PDB entry 8CGU | electron microscopy, 1.89 A resolution | chains A and D of the 14 polymer chains in the assembly

# Chain A
Molecule: 16S rRNA
Organism: Escherichia coli BW25113
Sequence (1540 nucleotides; each row starts with the number of its first residue):
     1 AAAUUGAAGA GUUUGAUCAU GGCUCAGAUU GAACGCUGGC GGCAGGCCUA ACACAUGCAA
    61 GUCGAACGGU AACAGGAAGA AGCUUGCUUC UUUGCUGACG AGUGGCGGAC GGGUGAGUAA
   121 UGUCUGGGAA ACUGCCUGAU GGAGGGGGAU AACUACUGGA AACGGUAGCU AAUACCGCAU
   181 AACGUCGCAA GACCAAAGAG GGGGACCUUC GGGCCUCUUG CCAUCGGAUG UGCCCAGAUG
   241 GGAUUAGCUA GUAGGUGGGG UAACGGCUCA CCUAGGCGAC GAUCCCUAGC UGGUCUGAGA
   301 GGAUGACCAG CCACACUGGA ACUGAGACAC GGUCCAGACU CCUACGGGAG GCAGCAGUGG
   361 GGAAUAUUGC ACAAUGGGCG CAAGCCUGAU GCAGCCAUGC CGCGUGUAUG AAGAAGCCCU
   421 UCGGGUUGUA AAGUACUUUC AGCGGGGAGG AAGGGAGUAA AGUUAAUACC UUUGCUCAUU
   481 GACGUUACCC GCAGAAGAAG CACCGGCUAA CUCCGUGCCA GCAGCCXCGG UAAUACGGAG
   541 GGUGCAAGCG UUAAUCGGAA UUACUGGGCG UAAAGCGCAC GCAGGCGGUU UGUUAAGUCA
   601 GAUGUGAAAU CCCCGGGCUC AACCUGGGAA CUGCAUCUGA UACUGGCAAG CUUGAGUCUC
   661 GUAGAGGGGG GUAGAAUUCC AGGUGUAGCG GUGAAAUGCG UAGAGAUCUG GAGGAAUACC
   721 GGUGGCGAAG GCGGCCCCCU GGACGAAGAC UGACGCUCAG GUGCGAAAGC GUGGGGAGCA
   781 AACAGGAUUA GAUACCCUGG UAGUCCACGC CGUAAACGAU GUCGACUUGG AGGUUGUGCC
   841 CUUGAGGCGU GGCUUCCGGA GCUAACGCGU UAAGUCGACC GCCUGGGGAG UACGGCCGCA
   901 AGGUUAAAAC UCAAAUGAAU UGACGGGGGC CCGCACAAGC GGUGGAGCAU GUGGUUUAAU
   961 UCGAUGXAAC GCGAAGAACC UUACCUGGUC UUGACAUCCA CGGAAGUUUU CAGAGAUGAG
  1021 AAUGUGCCUU CGGGAACCGU GAGACAGGUG CUGCAUGGCU GUCGUCAGCU CGUGUUGUGA
  1081 AAUGUUGGGU UAAGUCCCGC AACGAGCGCA ACCCUUAUCC UUUGUUGCCA GCGGUCCGGC
  1141 CGGGAACUCA AAGGAGACUG CCAGUGAUAA ACUGGAGGAA GGUGGGGAUG ACGUCAAGUC
  1201 AUCAUGGCCC UUACGACCAG GGCUACACAC GUGCUACAAU GGCGCAUACA AAGAGAAGCG
  1261 ACCUCGCGAG AGCAAGCGGA CCUCAUAAAG UGCGUCGUAG UCCGGAUUGG AGUCUGCAAC
  1321 UCGACUCCAU GAAGUCGGAA UCGCUAGUAA UCGUGGAUCA GAAUGCCACG GUGAAUACGU
  1381 UCCCGGGCCU UGUACACACC GCCCGUXACA CCAUGGGAGU GGGUUGCAAA AGAAGUAGGU
  1441 AGCUUAACCU UCGGGAGGGC GCUUACCACU UUGUGAUUCA UGACUGGGGU GAAGUCGUAA
  1501 CAAGGUAACC GUAGGGGAAC CUGCGGUUGG AUCACCUCCU
Not modelled in the structure: 79-91, 205-213, 841-845, 930-1389, 1535-1540
Modified positions: PSU (pseudouridine-5'-monophosphate) at position 516, G7M (N7-methyl-guanosine-5'-monophosphate) at position 527, 2MG (2N-methylguanosine-5'-monophosphate) at position 966, 5MC (5-methylcytidine-5'-monophosphate) at position 967, 2MG (2N-methylguanosine-5'-monophosphate) at position 1207, 4OC (4n,o2'-methylcytidine-5'-monophosphate) at position 1402, 5MC (5-methylcytidine-5'-monophosphate) at position 1407, UR3 (3-methyluridine-5'-monophoshate) at position 1498, 2MG (2N-methylguanosine-5'-monophosphate) at position 1516, MA6 (6N-dimethyladenosine-5'-monophoshate) at position 1518, MA6 (6N-dimethyladenosine-5'-monophoshate) at position 1519
Metal / ion sites: K+ site 1: U5 (shared with Ala-79(D), Ala-80(D), Leu-82(D), Gly-84(D) of chain D); K+ site 2: G11, U12, G21, G22; Mg2+ site 1 near G21 (its only coordinating residue here); Mg2+ site 2: C48, G115; Mg2+ site 3: A59, U387; K+ site 3: G61, U62, G104, G105; Mg2+ site 4 near G100 (its only coordinating residue here); K+ site 4: G107, G324, G326; K+ site 5: G107, G108, G326; Mg2+ site 5: A109, G331; K+ site 6: C110, G111; Mg2+ site 6 near G111 (its only coordinating residue here); 17 more K+ sites not listed; 34 more Mg2+ sites not listed
Ligand contacts:
  - gentamicin c1a (LLL; (2R,3R,4R,5R)-2-((1S,2S,3R,4S,6R)-4,6-diamino-3-((2R,3R,6S)-3-amino-6-(aminomethyl)-tetrahydro-2H-pyran-2-yloxy)-2-hydr oxycyclohexyloxy)-5-methyl-4-(methylamino)-tetrahydro-2H-pyran-3,5-diol), molecule 1: G615, G616, G617, C620, A621, A622
  - gentamicin c1a (LLL), molecule 2: A665, G666, G667, G668, G669, G670, C735, C736, C737
  - gentamicin c1a (LLL), molecule 3: A831, G832, G833, U834, U835, G836, U837, G838, C848, G849, U850, G851, G852, C853
  - gentamicin c1a (LLL), molecule 4: C1404, G1405, U1406, 5MC_1407, A1408, C1409, G1491, A1492, A1493, G1494, U1495, C1496

# Chain D
Protein: Small ribosomal subunit protein uS4
Organism: Escherichia coli BW25113
UniProt: P0A7V8 (RS4_ECOLI); numbering as in UniProt (aligned over 1-206)
Sequence (206 residues; numbered 1 to 206; the number before each row is that of its first residue):
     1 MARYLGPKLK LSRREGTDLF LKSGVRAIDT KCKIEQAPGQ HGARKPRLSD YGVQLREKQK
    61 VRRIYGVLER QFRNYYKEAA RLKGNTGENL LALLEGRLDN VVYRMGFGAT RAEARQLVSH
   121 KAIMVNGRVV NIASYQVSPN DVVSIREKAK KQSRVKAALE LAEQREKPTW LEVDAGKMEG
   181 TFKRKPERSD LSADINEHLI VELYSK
Not modelled in the structure: 1
Metal / ion sites: K+: Ala-79, Ala-80, Leu-82, Gly-84, Thr-86 (shared with U5(A) of chain A)
Ligand contacts: gentamicin c1a (LLL; (2R,3R,4R,5R)-2-((1S,2S,3R,4S,6R)-4,6-diamino-3-((2R,3R,6S)-3-amino-6-(aminomethyl)-tetrahydro-2H-pyran-2-yloxy)-2-hydr oxycyclohexyloxy)-5-methyl-4-(methylamino)-tetrahydro-2H-pyran-3,5-diol): Glu-78, Tyr-135, Gln-136

# Chain A / chain D interface
Pairs across the interface - 131 pairs, chain A then chain D:
  A2(A) / Lys-83(D)  hydrogen bond to the sugar
  U5(A) / Ala-80(D)  hydrogen bond to the sugar
  U5(A) / Gly-84(D)  hydrogen bond to the base
  U5(A) / Thr-86(D)  base contact
  A8(A) / Gln-54(D)  hydrogen bond to the base
  A8(A) / Glu-202(D)  hydrogen bond to the base
  A8(A) / Leu-203(D)  base contact
  A8(A) / Ser-205(D)  base contact
  A8(A) / Lys-206(D)  hydrogen bond to the base
  U29(A) / Arg-73(D)  salt bridge to the phosphate
  C400(A) / Arg-70(D)  salt bridge to the phosphate
  C401(A) / Arg-70(D)  salt bridge to the phosphate
  C401(A) / Arg-73(D)  salt bridge to the phosphate
  C401(A) / Asn-74(D)  hydrogen bond to the phosphate
  G402(A) / Gln-71(D)  hydrogen bond to the phosphate
  G402(A) / Ile-132(D)  sugar contact
  G402(A) / Ser-134(D)  hydrogen bond to the phosphate
  C403(A) / Ala-2(D)  base contact
  C403(A) / Gln-71(D)  hydrogen bond to the phosphate
  C403(A) / Ile-132(D)  phosphate contact
  C403(A) / Ser-134(D)  hydrogen bond to the phosphate
  G404(A) / Ala-2(D)  hydrogen bond to the base
  G404(A) / Arg-3(D)  phosphate contact
  G404(A) / Arg-115(D)  salt bridge to the phosphate
  G404(A) / Ser-119(D)  sugar contact
  U405(A) / Ala-2(D)  hydrogen bond to the base
  U405(A) / Arg-3(D)  salt bridge to the phosphate
  U405(A) / Leu-5(D)  base contact
  G406(A) / Arg-3(D)  hydrogen bond to the phosphate
  G406(A) / Leu-5(D)  phosphate contact
  G406(A) / Gln-116(D)  hydrogen bond to the base
  U407(A) / Arg-3(D)  salt bridge to the phosphate
  U407(A) / Lys-8(D)  salt bridge to the phosphate
  U407(A) / Thr-110(D)  phosphate contact
  U407(A) / Ala-112(D)  phosphate contact
  U407(A) / Glu-113(D)  hydrogen bond to the sugar
  U407(A) / Gln-116(D)  hydrogen bond to the sugar
  A408(A) / Leu-21(D)  phosphate contact
  A408(A) / Ser-23(D)  phosphate contact
  A408(A) / Thr-110(D)  hydrogen bond to the phosphate
  A408(A) / Ala-112(D)  phosphate contact
  A408(A) / Glu-113(D)  sugar contact
  U409(A) / Lys-22(D)  salt bridge to the phosphate
  U409(A) / Ser-23(D)  hydrogen bond to the phosphate
  G410(A) / Lys-22(D)  hydrogen bond to the base
  G410(A) / Arg-26(D)  salt bridge to the phosphate
  G410(A) / Lys-31(D)  salt bridge to the phosphate
  A411(A) / Arg-26(D)  salt bridge to the phosphate
  A412(A) / Lys-31(D)  hydrogen bond to the base
  A412(A) / Cys-32(D)  base contact
  C418(A) / Gln-40(D)  sugar contact
  U426(A) / Lys-33(D)  phosphate contact
  U426(A) / Gln-36(D)  phosphate contact
  U426(A) / Gly-39(D)  hydrogen bond to the phosphate
  U426(A) / Gln-40(D)  hydrogen bond to the sugar
  U427(A) / Lys-10(D)  phosphate contact
  U427(A) / Arg-13(D)  salt bridge to the phosphate
  U427(A) / Pro-38(D)  phosphate contact
  U427(A) / Gly-39(D)  hydrogen bond to the phosphate
  G428(A) / Pro-7(D)  phosphate contact
  G428(A) / Lys-10(D)  salt bridge to the phosphate
  U429(A) / Leu-9(D)  phosphate contact
  U429(A) / Arg-13(D)  salt bridge to the phosphate
  U429(A) / Lys-22(D)  hydrogen bond to the phosphate
  U429(A) / Lys-31(D)  hydrogen bond to the sugar
  U429(A) / Cys-32(D)  phosphate contact
  A430(A) / Pro-7(D)  phosphate contact
  A430(A) / Lys-8(D)  hydrogen bond to the phosphate
  A430(A) / Leu-9(D)  hydrogen bond to the phosphate
  A430(A) / Lys-22(D)  salt bridge to the phosphate
  C436(A) / Arg-154(D)  sugar contact
  U437(A) / Gln-116(D)  sugar contact
  U437(A) / His-120(D)  hydrogen bond to the sugar
  U437(A) / Gln-152(D)  hydrogen bond to the phosphate
  U437(A) / Arg-154(D)  hydrogen bond to the sugar
  U438(A) / His-120(D)  hydrogen bond to the sugar
  U439(A) / Ser-119(D)  hydrogen bond to the sugar
  U439(A) / His-120(D)  sugar contact
  U439(A) / Lys-121(D)  phosphate contact
  U439(A) / Asn-131(D)  hydrogen bond to the sugar
  C440(A) / Lys-121(D)  salt bridge to the phosphate
  C489(A) / Lys-121(D)  salt bridge to the phosphate
  C490(A) / Arg-146(D)  salt bridge to the phosphate
  C490(A) / Lys-148(D)  salt bridge to the phosphate
  G491(A) / Lys-148(D)  salt bridge to the phosphate
  A495(A) / His-120(D)  base contact
  A499(A) / Ala-2(D)  base contact
  U508(A) / Tyr-51(D)  sugar contact
  A509(A) / Ser-49(D)  hydrogen bond to the phosphate
  A509(A) / Tyr-51(D)  sugar contact
  A509(A) / Gly-52(D)  sugar contact
  A509(A) / Leu-55(D)  sugar contact
  A510(A) / Leu-48(D)  phosphate contact
  C511(A) / His-41(D)  hydrogen bond to the base
  U512(A) / Gln-40(D)  hydrogen bond to the sugar
  U512(A) / His-41(D)  hydrogen bond to the sugar
  U512(A) / Arg-44(D)  salt bridge to the phosphate
  G540(A) / Gln-40(D)  hydrogen bond to the base
  G540(A) / His-41(D)  base contact
  G541(A) / Gly-39(D)  sugar contact
  G541(A) / Gln-40(D)  hydrogen bond to the sugar
  G542(A) / Lys-10(D)  salt bridge to the phosphate
  G542(A) / Arg-14(D)  hydrogen bond to the phosphate
  G542(A) / Pro-38(D)  sugar contact
  G542(A) / Gly-39(D)  sugar contact
  U543(A) / Arg-14(D)  salt bridge to the phosphate
  U543(A) / Pro-38(D)  phosphate contact
  U543(A) / Arg-56(D)  phosphate contact
  G544(A) / Arg-56(D)  salt bridge to the phosphate
  G544(A) / Gln-59(D)  hydrogen bond to the phosphate
  G544(A) / Arg-63(D)  salt bridge to the phosphate
  C545(A) / Lys-58(D)  salt bridge to the phosphate
  C545(A) / Gln-59(D)  hydrogen bond to the phosphate
  C545(A) / Arg-62(D)  salt bridge to the phosphate
  C545(A) / Glu-69(D)  phosphate contact
  A546(A) / Leu-68(D)  phosphate contact
  A546(A) / Glu-69(D)  hydrogen bond to the phosphate
  A546(A) / Arg-70(D)  hydrogen bond to the phosphate
  A547(A) / Ala-2(D)  phosphate contact
  A547(A) / Leu-68(D)  phosphate contact
  C613(A) / Arg-81(D)  salt bridge to the phosphate
  C613(A) / Lys-83(D)  hydrogen bond to the phosphate
  C614(A) / Arg-81(D)  salt bridge to the phosphate
  C614(A) / Lys-83(D)  salt bridge to the phosphate
  U619(A) / Val-129(D)  base contact
  U619(A) / Val-130(D)  base contact
  U619(A) / Asn-131(D)  hydrogen bond to the base
  U619(A) / Ile-132(D)  base contact
  U619(A) / Tyr-135(D)  sugar contact
  C620(A) / Ile-132(D)  base contact
  C620(A) / Tyr-135(D)  sugar contact
Also at the interface, not in a pair above, chain A (54 interface residues in all): A3, G27, C417, G425
Also at the interface, not in a pair above, chain D (72 interface residues in all): Tyr-4, Gly-24, Val-25, Thr-30, Ala-133, Lys-151

# Overview
The interface between chain A and chain D involves 54 residues on one side and 72 on the other; the contacts
include 47 hydrogen bonds and 31 salt bridges. Among the polar pairs are U5(A)/Gly-84(D), A8(A)/Gln-54(D) and
A8(A)/Glu-202(D).
Chain A is 16S rRNA and chain D is Small ribosomal subunit protein uS4, both from Escherichia coli BW25113;
the structure, Gentamicin bound to the 30S body, was determined by electron microscopy, deposited together
with 8CA7, 8CAI, 8CEP, 8CF1, 8CF8, 8CGI, 8CGJ and 8CGR.
